Entry 6A5U (electron microscopy, 7.60 A resolution (low resolution: residue-level contacts below are approximate; hydrogen-bond / salt-bridge calls are withheld)); this record covers chains g and 0 of the 25 polymer chains in the assembly.

== Chain g ==
Name: Histone H2A, Histone H2A type 1-B/E
From: Homo sapiens
UniProt: P04908 (H2A1B_HUMAN); residues 0-129 here correspond to UniProt positions 1-130 (UniProt number = residue number + 1)
Amino-acid sequence (133 residues; row label = number of the first residue in the row; numbers below 1 keep their minus sign (Gly-3 is residue -3)):
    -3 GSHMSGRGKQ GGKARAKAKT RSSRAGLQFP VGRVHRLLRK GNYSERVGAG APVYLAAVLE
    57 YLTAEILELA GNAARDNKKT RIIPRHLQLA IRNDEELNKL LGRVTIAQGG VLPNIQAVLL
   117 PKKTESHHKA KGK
Unresolved in the structure: -3 to 13, 119-129
Sequence notes: expression tag (-3 to -1)
UniProt features mapped onto this chain:
  - modified residue: Ser1 (N-acetylserine), Arg3 (Citrulline), Lys5 (N6-(2-hydroxyisobutyryl)lysine), Lys9 (N6-(2-hydroxyisobutyryl)lysine), Lys13 (N6-(beta-hydroxybutyryl)lysine), Lys36 (N6-(2-hydroxyisobutyryl)lysine), Lys74 (N6-(2-hydroxyisobutyryl)lysine), Lys75 (N6-(2-hydroxyisobutyryl)lysine), Lys95 (N6-(2-hydroxyisobutyryl)lysine), Gln104 (N5-methylglutamine), Lys118 (N6-(2-hydroxyisobutyryl)lysine), Lys119 (N6-crotonyllysine), Thr120 (Phosphothreonine), Lys125 (N6-crotonyllysine)
  - cross-link (Glycyl lysine isopeptide (Lys-Gly)): Lys13 (interchain with G-Cter in ubiquitin), Lys15 (interchain with G-Cter in ubiquitin), Lys119 (interchain with G-Cter in ubiquitin)

== Chain 0 ==
Molecule: 40-nt DNA strand
Sequence (40 nucleotides; numbered 27 to 66; the number before each row is that of its first residue):
    27 GGATTACACC CAAGACACCA GGCACGAGAC AGAAAAAAAC

== Chain g / chain 0 interface ==
Contacting residue pairs (12):
  His31(g) with DA39(0)
  Arg42(g) with DA38(0); DA39(0)
  Val43(g) with DA38(0); DA39(0)
  Ala45(g) with DA38(0)
  Lys75(g) with DG58(0); DA59(0)
  Thr76(g) with DA57(0); DG58(0)
  Arg77(g) with DA57(0); DG58(0)
Also at the interface, not in a pair above, chain g (9 interface residues in all): Gly44, Lys74

== Summary ==
The interface between chain g and chain 0 involves 9 residues on one side and 5 on the other.
Chain g is Histone H2A, Histone H2A type 1-B/E (Homo sapiens) and chain 0 is a 40-nt DNA strand; the
structure, RNA polymerase II elongation complex stalled at SHL(-1) of the nucleosome, with foreign DNA, tilt
conformation, was determined by electron microscopy, deposited together with 6A5L, 6A5O, 6A5P, 6A5R, 6A5T and
6INQ.
